Entry 8K5W (X-ray diffraction, 2.00 A resolution); this record covers chain A.

== Chain A ==
Name: Matrix metalloproteinase-9
Source organism: Homo sapiens
Notes: EC 3.4.24.35
UniProt: P14780 (MMP9_HUMAN); the construct lacks a stretch of the UniProt sequence, so the offset changes along the chain: 29-215 = UniProt 29-215; 216-269 = UniProt 391-444
Amino-acid sequence (242 residues; row label = number of the first residue in the row):
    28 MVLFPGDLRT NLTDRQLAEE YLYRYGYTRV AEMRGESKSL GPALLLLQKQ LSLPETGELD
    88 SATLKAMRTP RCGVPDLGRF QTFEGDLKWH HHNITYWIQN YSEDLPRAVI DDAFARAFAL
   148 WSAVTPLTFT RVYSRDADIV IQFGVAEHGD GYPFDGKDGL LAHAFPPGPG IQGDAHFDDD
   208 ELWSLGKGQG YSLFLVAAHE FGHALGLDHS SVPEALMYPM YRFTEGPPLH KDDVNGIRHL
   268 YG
Disordered / not traced: 28-37, 106-108
Construct notes: initiating methionine (28)
Metal / ion sites: Zn2+ site 1: C99, H226, H230, H236; Ca2+ site 1: D131, D206, E208; Ca2+ site 2: D165, G197, Q199, D201; Zn2+ site 2: H175, D177, H190, H203; Ca2+ site 3: D182, G183, D185, L187, D205, E208
Small-molecule neighbours: VOO (2-[[5-fluoranyl-7-(methylamino)-1H-indol-2-yl]carbonyl]-N-(2-pyrrol-1-ylethyl)-3,4-dihydro-1H-isoquinoline-7-carboxamide): Q77, V101, P102, D103, L104, G105, F110, Y179, H190, A191, F192, P193, H230, G233, L234, D235
UniProt features mapped onto this chain:
  - motif: P97 to L104 (Cysteine switch)
  - binding site (Zn(2+)): C99, H175, D177, H190, H203, H226, H230, H236
  - binding site (Ca(2+)): D131, D165, D182, G183, D185, L187, G197, Q199, D201, D205, D206, E208
  - site (Cleavage): E59, M60, R106, F107
  - glycosylation (N-linked (GlcNAc...) asparagine): N38, N120, N127
  - active site: E227

== Summary ==
Chain A binds compound VOO. C99, H226, H230 and H236 coordinate Zn2+ site 1. D131, D206 and E208 coordinate
Ca2+ site 1. From UniProt: 8 Zn2+-binding residues, 12 Ca2+-binding residues and active-site residue E227.
Chain A is Matrix metalloproteinase-9 (Homo sapiens); the structure, Crystal structure of human proMMP-9
catalytic domain in complex with inhibitor, was determined by X-ray diffraction together with 8K5V and 8K5X
from the same study.
